5W35 - chains A and B of the 4 polymer chains in the assembly; structure by X-ray diffraction, 3.31 A resolution.

# Chain A (and B)
Protein: DNA primase
From: Mycobacterium tuberculosis (strain ATCC 25618 / H37Rv)
Notes: EC 2.7.7.-; chain B of this document is another copy of the same molecule, construct and numbering; everything in this record applies to it too
UniProtKB: P9WNW1 (DNAG_MYCTU); residues 112-432 here = UniProt positions 112-432
Amino-acid sequence (325 residues; row label = number of the first residue in the row):
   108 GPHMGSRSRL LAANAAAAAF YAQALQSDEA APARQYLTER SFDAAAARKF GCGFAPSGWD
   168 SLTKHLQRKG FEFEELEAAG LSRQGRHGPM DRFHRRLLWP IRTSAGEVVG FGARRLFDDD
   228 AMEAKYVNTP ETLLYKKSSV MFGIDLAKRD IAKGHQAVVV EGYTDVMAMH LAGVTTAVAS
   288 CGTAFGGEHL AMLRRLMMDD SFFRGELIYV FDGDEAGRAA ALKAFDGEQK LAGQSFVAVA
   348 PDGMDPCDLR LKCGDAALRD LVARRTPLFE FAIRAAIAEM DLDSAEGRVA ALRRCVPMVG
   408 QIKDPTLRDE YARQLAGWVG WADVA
Not modelled in the structure: 108, 430-432 (chain B: 108-109, 432)
Differences from the reference sequence: expression tag (108-111)
Swiss-Prot annotation at these positions:
  - binding site (Mg(2+)): Glu-268, Asp-319, Asp-321

# How chain A and chain B interact
Residue-residue contacts (25; chain A residue first):
  Gly-261(A) / Thr-413(B)  hydrogen bond (backbone-side chain)
  His-262(A) / Asp-411(B)
  Arg-301(A) / Phe-309(B)
  Met-305(A) / Phe-309(B)  hydrophobic
  Ser-308(A) / Lys-337(B)  hydrogen bond
  Phe-309(A) / Arg-301(B)
  Phe-309(A) / Met-305(B)  hydrophobic
  Phe-309(A) / Ser-308(B)
  Phe-309(A) / Phe-309(B)
  Phe-309(A) / Phe-310(B)  hydrogen bond (backbone-backbone)
  Phe-309(A) / Lys-337(B)
  Phe-309(A) / Leu-338(B)  hydrophobic
  Phe-310(A) / Phe-309(B)
  Phe-310(A) / Lys-337(B)
  Arg-311(A) / Asp-306(B)  salt bridge
  Arg-311(A) / Phe-309(B)
  Arg-311(A) / Phe-310(B)  hydrogen bond (side chain-backbone)
  Arg-311(A) / Arg-311(B)
  Lys-337(A) / Asp-307(B)
  Leu-338(A) / Phe-309(B)  hydrophobic
  Asp-411(A) / Arg-311(B)  salt bridge
  Thr-413(A) / Lys-260(B)
  Thr-413(A) / His-262(B)
  Thr-413(A) / Arg-311(B)
  Leu-414(A) / Arg-311(B)
Also at the interface, not in a pair above, chain A (15 interface residues in all): Lys-260, Glu-313
Also at the interface, not in a pair above, chain B (15 interface residues in all): Pro-412

# In short
The chain A/chain B interface involves 15 residues from each chain; the contacts include 4 hydrogen bonds and
2 salt bridges. Among the polar pairs are Arg-311(A)/Asp-306(B), Asp-411(A)/Arg-311(B) and
Gly-261(A)/Thr-413(B). Curated annotation (UniProt) lists 3 Mg2+-binding residues on chain A.
Chain A and chain B are both DNA primase (Mycobacterium tuberculosis (strain ATCC 25618 / H37Rv)); the
structure, Crystal structure of the RNA polymerase domain (RPD) of Mycobacterium tuberculosis primase DnaG in
complex with ..., was determined by X-ray diffraction (same publication as 5W33, 5W34 and 5W36).
